6NCA - chains Y and I of the 3 polymer chains in the assembly; structure by X-ray diffraction, 3.30 A resolution.

[Chain Y]
Protein: Replication and transcription activator
Reference sequence: Q3KSS7 (RTA_EBVG); residues 1-9 here correspond to UniProt positions 109-117 (UniProt number = residue number + 108)
Sequence (9 residues; numbered 1 to 9; the number before each row is that of its first residue):
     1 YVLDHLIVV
What the authors report for this chain:
  - mutagenesis - D4A: decreased signaling

[Chain I]
Protein: HLA class I histocompatibility antigen, A-2 alpha chain
Source organism: Homo sapiens
Reference sequence: P01892 (1A02_HUMAN); residues 1-275 here correspond to UniProt positions 25-299 (UniProt number = residue number + 24)
Sequence (275 residues; row label = number of the first residue in the row):
     1 GSHSMRYFFTSVSRPGRGEPRFIAVGYVDDTQFVRFDSDAASQRMEPRAP
    51 WIEQEGPEYWDGETRKVKAHSQTHRVDLGTLRGYYNQSEAGSHTVQRMYG
   101 CDVGSDWRFLRGYHQYAYDGKDYIALKEDLRSWTAADMAAQTTKHKWEAA
   151 HVAEQLRAYLEGTCVEWLRRYLENGKETLQRTDAPKTHMTHHAVSDHEAT
   201 LRCWALSFYPAEITLTWQRDGEDQTQDTELVETRPAGDGTFQKWAAVVVP
   251 SGQEQRYTCHVQHEGLPKPLTLRWE
Disulfide bonds: Cys101-Cys164, Cys203-Cys259

[Chain Y / chain I interface]
Contacting residue pairs (36):
  Tyr1(Y) - Met5(I)
  Tyr1(Y) - Tyr7(I)  hydrogen bond (backbone-side chain)
  Tyr1(Y) - Glu63(I)
  Tyr1(Y) - Lys66(I)
  Tyr1(Y) - Tyr159(I)  hydrogen bond (backbone-side chain)
  Tyr1(Y) - Thr163(I)
  Tyr1(Y) - Trp167(I)  hydrophobic
  Tyr1(Y) - Tyr171(I)  hydrogen bond (backbone-side chain)
  Val2(Y) - Tyr7(I)  hydrophobic
  Val2(Y) - Met45(I)  hydrophobic
  Val2(Y) - Glu63(I)  hydrogen bond (backbone-side chain)
  Val2(Y) - Lys66(I)
  Val2(Y) - His70(I)
  Val2(Y) - Tyr99(I)
  Leu3(Y) - Lys66(I)
  Leu3(Y) - His70(I)  hydrogen bond (backbone-side chain)
  Leu3(Y) - Arg97(I)
  Leu3(Y) - Tyr99(I)  hydrogen bond (backbone-side chain)
  Leu3(Y) - Leu156(I)  hydrophobic
  Leu3(Y) - Tyr159(I)  hydrophobic
  His5(Y) - His70(I)
  His5(Y) - Gln155(I)
  Leu6(Y) - Ala69(I)  hydrophobic
  Leu6(Y) - Thr73(I)
  Ile7(Y) - Thr73(I)  hydrogen bond (backbone-side chain)
  Ile7(Y) - Trp147(I)
  Ile7(Y) - Val152(I)  hydrophobic
  Ile7(Y) - Leu156(I)  hydrophobic
  Val8(Y) - Asp77(I)
  Val8(Y) - Trp147(I)  hydrogen bond (backbone-side chain)
  Val9(Y) - Asp77(I)  hydrogen bond (backbone-side chain)
  Val9(Y) - Thr80(I)
  Val9(Y) - Tyr84(I)  hydrogen bond (backbone-side chain)
  Val9(Y) - Tyr116(I)  hydrophobic
  Val9(Y) - Thr143(I)  hydrogen bond (backbone-side chain)
  Val9(Y) - Trp147(I)  hydrophobic
Other interface residues (no listed pair), chain Y (9 interface residues in all): Asp4
Other interface residues (no listed pair), chain I (26 interface residues in all): Val76, Leu81, Tyr123

[In short]
Chain Y and chain I form an interface of 9 and 26 residues respectively; the contacts include 11 hydrogen
bonds. Polar contacts include Tyr1(Y)-Tyr7(I), Tyr1(Y)-Tyr159(I) and Tyr1(Y)-Tyr171(I). From the paper: D4A of
chain Y reduces signaling.
Chain Y is Replication and transcription activator and chain I is HLA class I histocompatibility antigen, A-2
alpha chain (Homo sapiens); the structure, HLA-A2 (A*02:01) bound to a peptide from the Epstein-Barr virus
BRLF1 protein, was determined by X-ray diffraction.
